PDB entry 3PUY | X-ray diffraction, 3.10 A resolution | chains E and G of the 5 polymer chains in the assembly

Chain E:
Name: Maltose transporter subunit; periplasmic-binding component of ABC superfamily
Organism: Escherichia coli
UniProtKB: B1XC33 (B1XC33_ECODH); residues 1-370 here correspond to UniProt positions 27-396 (UniProt number = residue number + 26)
Sequence (378 residues; numbered 1 to 378; the number before each row is that of its first residue):
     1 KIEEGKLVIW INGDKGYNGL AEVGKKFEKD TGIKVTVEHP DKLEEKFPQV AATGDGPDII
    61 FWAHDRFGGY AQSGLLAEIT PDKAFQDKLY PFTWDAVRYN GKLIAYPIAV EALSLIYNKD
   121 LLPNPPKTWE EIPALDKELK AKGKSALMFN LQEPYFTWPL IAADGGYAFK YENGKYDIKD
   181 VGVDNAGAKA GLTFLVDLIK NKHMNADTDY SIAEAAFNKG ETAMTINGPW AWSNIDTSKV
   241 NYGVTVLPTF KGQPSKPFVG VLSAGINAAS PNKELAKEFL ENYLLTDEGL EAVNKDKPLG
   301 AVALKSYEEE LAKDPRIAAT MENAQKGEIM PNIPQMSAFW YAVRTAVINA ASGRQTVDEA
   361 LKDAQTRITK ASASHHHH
Not modelled in the structure: 375-378
Sequence notes: expression tag (371-378)

Chain G:
Name: Maltose transporter subunit; membrane component of ABC superfamily
Organism: Escherichia coli
UniProtKB: B1XC31 (B1XC31_ECODH); numbering as in UniProt (aligned over 1-296)
Sequence (296 residues; numbered 1 to 296; the number before each row is that of its first residue):
     1 MAMVQPKSQK ARLFITHLLL LLFIAAIMFP LLMVVAISLR QGNFATGSLI PEQISWDHWK
    61 LALGFSVEQA DGRITPPPFP VLLWLWNSVK VAGISAIGIV ALSTTCAYAF ARMRFPGKAT
   121 LLKGMLIFQM FPAVLSLVAL YALFDRLGEY IPFIGLNTHG GVIFAYLGGI ALHVWTIKGY
   181 FETIDSSLEE AAALDGATPW QAFRLVLLPL SVPILAVVFI LSFIAAITEV PVASLLLRDV
   241 NSYTLAVGMQ QYLNPQNYLW GDFAAAAVMS ALPITIVFLL AQRWLVNGLT AGGVKG
Not modelled in the structure: 1, 7-8

Chain E / chain G interface:
Residue-residue contacts (32; chain E residue first):
  Trp10(E) with Arg238(G)
  Asn12(E) with Asn254(G), hydrogen bond; Pro255(G)
  Gly13(E) with Gln251(G)
  Asp14(E) with Asn254(G)
  Tyr17(E) with Phe79(G)
  Glu38(E) with Arg238(G), salt bridge
  His39(E) with Phe79(G); Gln251(G), hydrogen bond (backbone-side chain)
  Asp41(E) with Ser234(G), hydrogen bond; Gln250(G); Gln251(G)
  Lys46(E) with Ser234(G), hydrogen bond (side chain-backbone)
  Gln49(E) with Val138(G)
  Val50(E) with Tyr141(G)
  Trp62(E) with Pro255(G), hydrophobic
  Phe156(E) with Gln256(G)
  Ser211(E) with Ala45(G); Thr46(G), hydrogen bond (side chain-backbone)
  Ile212(E) with Thr46(G)
  Glu214(E) with Asn43(G); Phe44(G)
  Ala215(E) with Thr46(G)
  Asn218(E) with Phe44(G)
  Lys219(E) with Gly47(G); Glu52(G), salt bridge
  Trp230(E) with Gln256(G); Asn257(G)
  Asn234(E) with Gly42(G); Asn43(G), hydrogen bond (side chain-backbone); Phe44(G)
  Thr237(E) with Gln41(G)
Also at the interface, not in a pair above, chain E (25 interface residues in all): Pro40, Tyr155, Ser238
Also at the interface, not in a pair above, chain G (24 interface residues in all): Ser48, Pro78, Leu235, Val240, Tyr243

In short:
25 residues of chain E face 24 of chain G across their interface; the contacts include 6 hydrogen bonds and 2
salt bridges. Polar pairs include Glu38(E)-Arg238(G), Lys219(E)-Glu52(G) and Asn12(E)-Asn254(G).
Chain E is Maltose transporter subunit; periplasmic-binding component of ABC superfamily and chain G is
Maltose transporter subunit; membrane component of ABC superfamily, both from Escherichia coli; the structure,
Crystal Structure of an outward-facing MBP-Maltose transporter complex bound to AMP-PNP after crystal soaking
of the ..., was determined by X-ray diffraction, deposited together with 3PUZ and 3PV0.
